PDB entry 6TXO | X-ray diffraction, 2.40 A resolution | chains D and F of the 6 polymer chains in the assembly

[Chain D (and F)]
Protein: Hemagglutinin HA2
From: Influenza A virus (A/harbour seal/Germany/1/2014(H10N7))
Notes: chain F of this document is another copy of the same molecule, construct and numbering; everything in this record applies to it too
UniProt: A0A0A7HR51 (A0A0A7HR51_9INFA); residues 1-176 here correspond to UniProt positions 333-508 (UniProt number = residue number + 332)
Sequence (177 residues; each row starts with the number of its first residue):
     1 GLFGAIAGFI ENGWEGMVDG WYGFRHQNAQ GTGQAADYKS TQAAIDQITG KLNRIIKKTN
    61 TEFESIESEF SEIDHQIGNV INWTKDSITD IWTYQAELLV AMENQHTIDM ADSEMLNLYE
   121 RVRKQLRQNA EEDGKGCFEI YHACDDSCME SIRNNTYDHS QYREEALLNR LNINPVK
Unresolved in the structure: 173-177
Sequence notes: expression tag (177)
Disulfide bonds: Cys144-Cys148
Glycans and other covalent adducts: N-acetylglucosamine (NAG) linked to Asn82
Bound ions: Ca2+: Glu64 (together with N-acetylglucosamine) (shared with 1 residue of chain B; 1 residue of chain C)

[Interface between chain D and chain F]
Pairs across the interface - 54 pairs, chain D then chain F:
  Gly1(D) - Asn117(F)  hydrogen bond (backbone-side chain)
  Leu2(D) - Phe3(F)
  Leu2(D) - Met110(F)  hydrophobic
  Leu2(D) - Ser113(F)
  Leu2(D) - Asn117(F)
  Phe3(D) - Phe3(F)  hydrophobic
  Phe3(D) - Asn117(F)
  Gly4(D) - Asn117(F)
  Phe9(D) - Lys124(F)
  Gln76(D) - Ile73(F)
  Gln76(D) - Ile77(F)
  Asn79(D) - Ile66(F)
  Val80(D) - Ile66(F)
  Val80(D) - Ile77(F)  hydrophobic
  Val80(D) - Ile81(F)  hydrophobic
  Trp83(D) - Phe63(F)
  Trp83(D) - Glu64(F)
  Trp83(D) - Ile66(F)  hydrophobic
  Trp83(D) - Lys85(F)
  Thr84(D) - Thr84(F)
  Asp86(D) - Thr61(F)
  Asp86(D) - Phe63(F)
  Ser87(D) - Phe63(F)
  Ile88(D) - Ile88(F)  hydrophobic
  Asp90(D) - Thr59(F)  hydrogen bond
  Asp90(D) - Thr61(F)  hydrogen bond
  Asp90(D) - Phe63(F)
  Asp90(D) - Trp92(F)
  Ile91(D) - Ile88(F)  hydrophobic
  Ile91(D) - Trp92(F)
  Tyr94(D) - Trp92(F)  hydrophobic
  Tyr94(D) - Gln95(F)
  Tyr94(D) - Leu99(F)
  Gln95(D) - Gln95(F)  hydrogen bond
  Leu98(D) - Arg54(F)
  Leu98(D) - Gln95(F)
  Leu98(D) - Leu99(F)  hydrophobic
  Met102(D) - Met102(F)  hydrophobic
  Gln105(D) - His106(F)
  Tyr119(D) - Lys124(F)
  Glu131(D) - Arg127(F)  salt bridge
  Glu131(D) - Gln128(F)
  Glu131(D) - Arg163(F)  salt bridge
  Glu132(D) - Arg123(F)  salt bridge
  Glu132(D) - Lys124(F)
  Glu132(D) - Arg127(F)
  Gly134(D) - Lys124(F)
  Glu139(D) - Arg127(F)  salt bridge
  Tyr141(D) - Arg127(F)  hydrogen bond
  Tyr141(D) - Arg163(F)
  Arg170(D) - Gln128(F)
  Arg170(D) - Arg163(F)  hydrogen bond (backbone-side chain)
  Arg170(D) - Leu167(F)
  Leu171(D) - Leu167(F)
Also at the interface, not in a pair above, chain D (32 interface residues in all): Ile77, Ala101, Asp109, Asp133
Also at the interface, not in a pair above, chain F (32 interface residues in all): Glu62, Ile91, Asp109, Glu164, Leu171

[In short]
Chain D and chain F each contribute 32 residues to their interface, with 6 hydrogen bonds and 4 salt bridges.
Polar contacts include Glu131(D)-Arg127(F), Glu131(D)-Arg163(F) and Glu132(D)-Arg123(F). Covalently linked
N-acetylglucosamine: at Asn82(D).
Both chains are Hemagglutinin HA2 (Influenza A virus (A/harbour seal/Germany/1/2014(H10N7))). Entry 6TXO
(Crystal structure of the haemagglutinin mutant (Gln226Leu, Del228) from an H10N7 seal influenza virus
isolated in ...) was determined by X-ray diffraction, deposited together with 6TJW, 6TJY, 6TVA, 6TVB, 6TVC,
6TVD and 9 further entries.
